8UAT - chains E and F of the 8 polymer chains in the assembly; structure by X-ray diffraction, 2.76 A resolution.

Chain E (and F):
Protein: NADPH dehydrogenase
Organism: Thermus scotoductus SA-01
Notes: chain F of this document is another copy of the same molecule, construct and numbering; everything in this record applies to it too
UniProt: E8PRF1 (E8PRF1_THESS); residues 4-349 here correspond to UniProt positions 2-347 (UniProt number = residue number - 2)
Chain sequence (369 residues; row label = number of the first residue in the row; numbers below 1 keep their minus sign (Met-19 is residue -19)):
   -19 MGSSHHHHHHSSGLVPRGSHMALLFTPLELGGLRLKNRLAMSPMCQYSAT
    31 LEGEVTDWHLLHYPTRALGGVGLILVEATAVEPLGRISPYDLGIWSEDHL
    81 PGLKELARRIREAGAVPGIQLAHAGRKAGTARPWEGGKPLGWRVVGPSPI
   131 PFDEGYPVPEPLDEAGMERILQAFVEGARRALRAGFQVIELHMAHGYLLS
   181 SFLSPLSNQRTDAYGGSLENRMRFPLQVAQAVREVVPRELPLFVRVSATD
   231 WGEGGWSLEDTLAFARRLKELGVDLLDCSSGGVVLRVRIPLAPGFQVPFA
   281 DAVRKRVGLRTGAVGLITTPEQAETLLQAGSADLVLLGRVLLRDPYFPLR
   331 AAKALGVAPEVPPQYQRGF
Unresolved in the structure: -19 to 0 (chain F: -19 to -2)
Construct notes: initiating methionine (-19); expression tag (-18 to 3)
Residues lining bound ligands:
  - FMN (flavin mononucleotide): Ser22, Pro23, Met24, Cys25, Ala58, Gln100, His172, His175, Arg225, Ser259, Val294, Gly295, Leu296, Ile297, Leu317, Gly318, Arg319
  - W3X (1-[2-(4-hydroxyphenyl)ethyl]-1,4-dihydropyridine-3-carboxamide): Cys25, Tyr27, Ile67, His172, His175, Tyr177

Interface between chain E and chain F:
Pairs across the interface (47):
  Met1(E) - Leu271(F)
  Met1(E) - Ala272(F)
  Ile269(E) - His0(F)
  Pro270(E) - Met1(F)  hydrophobic
  Leu271(E) - His0(F)
  Leu271(E) - Met1(F)  hydrogen bond (backbone-backbone)
  Ala272(E) - Met1(F)
  Ala272(E) - Gln308(F)
  Pro273(E) - Glu301(F)
  Pro273(E) - Glu304(F)
  Pro273(E) - Thr305(F)  hydrogen bond (backbone-side chain)
  Pro273(E) - Gln308(F)
  Pro273(E) - Leu335(F)  hydrophobic
  Gly274(E) - Thr305(F)
  Gly274(E) - Gln308(F)
  Phe275(E) - Gln308(F)
  Val277(E) - Thr305(F)
  Val277(E) - Ala309(F)  hydrophobic
  Pro278(E) - Gln308(F)
  Pro278(E) - Ala309(F)  hydrophobic
  Asp281(E) - Asp281(F)
  Asp281(E) - Lys285(F)  salt bridge
  Lys285(E) - Asp281(F)  salt bridge
  Thr298(E) - Glu301(F)
  Thr299(E) - Thr299(F)
  Thr299(E) - Glu301(F)
  Glu301(E) - Pro273(F)
  Glu301(E) - Thr298(F)
  Glu301(E) - Thr299(F)  hydrogen bond
  Glu301(E) - Gln302(F)
  Gln302(E) - Glu301(F)
  Gln302(E) - Gln302(F)
  Gln302(E) - Thr305(F)  hydrogen bond
  Glu304(E) - Ala272(F)
  Glu304(E) - Pro273(F)
  Thr305(E) - Pro273(F)  hydrogen bond (side chain-backbone)
  Thr305(E) - Gly274(F)
  Thr305(E) - Val277(F)
  Thr305(E) - Gln302(F)  hydrogen bond
  Gln308(E) - Ala272(F)
  Gln308(E) - Pro273(F)
  Gln308(E) - Gly274(F)
  Gln308(E) - Pro278(F)
  Ala309(E) - Val277(F)  hydrophobic
  Ala309(E) - Pro278(F)
  Ala309(E) - Ser311(F)
  Leu335(E) - Pro273(F)  hydrophobic
Other interface residues (no listed pair), chain E (23 interface residues in all): Leu306, Ser311
Other interface residues (no listed pair), chain F (23 interface residues in all): Ser-1, Pro270, Phe275

Overview:
Chain E and chain F each contribute 23 residues to their interface, with 6 hydrogen bonds and 2 salt bridges.
Polar contacts include Asp281(E)-Lys285(F), Pro273(E)-Thr305(F) and Glu301(E)-Thr299(F). Chain E binds flavin
mononucleotide and compound W3X.
Chain E and chain F are both NADPH dehydrogenase (Thermus scotoductus SA-01); the structure, Thermus
scotoductus SA-01 Ene-reductase Compound 3b Complex, was determined by X-ray diffraction (same publication as
8UAR and 8UAS).
